Entry 7D3R (electron microscopy, 3.49 A resolution); this record covers chains 1 and 3 of the 6 polymer chains in the assembly.

[Chain 1]
Protein: A/wh/cha/09 VP1
Organism: Foot-and-mouth disease virus
Amino-acid sequence (212 residues; each row starts with the number of its first residue):
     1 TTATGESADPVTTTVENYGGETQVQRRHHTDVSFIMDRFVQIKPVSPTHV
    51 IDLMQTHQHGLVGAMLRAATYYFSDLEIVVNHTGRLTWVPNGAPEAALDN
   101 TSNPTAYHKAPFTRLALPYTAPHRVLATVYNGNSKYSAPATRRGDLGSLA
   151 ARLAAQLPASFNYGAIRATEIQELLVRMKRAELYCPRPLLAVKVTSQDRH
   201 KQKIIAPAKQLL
Not modelled in the structure: 137-152, 203-212
What the authors report for this chain:
  - mutagenesis - D52A, P94A, E95A, P158A: decreased growth
  - mutagenesis - L157A: increased growth

[Chain 3]
Protein: A/wh/cha/09 VP3
Organism: Foot-and-mouth disease virus
Amino-acid sequence (221 residues; numbered 1 to 221; the number before each row is that of its first residue):
     1 GIVPVACSDGYGGLVTTDPKTADPAYGMVYNPPRTNYPGRFTNLLDVAEA
    51 CPTFLCFDDGKPYVVTRADEQRLLAKFDLSLAAKHMSNTYLSGIAQYYAQ
   101 YSGTINLHFMFTGSTDSKARYMVAYVPPGVTTPPDTPERAAHCIHAEWDT
   151 GLNSKFTFSIPYVSAADYAYTASDVADTTNVQGWVCIYQITHGKAEQDTL
   201 VVSVSAGKDFELRLPIDPRAQ
Not modelled in the structure: 221

[Chain 1 / chain 3 interface]
Residue-residue contacts (44; chain 1 residue first):
  V89(1) with I216(3), hydrophobic
  P90(1) with L214(3), hydrophobic; P215(3); I216(3)
  N91(1) with Y170(3), hydrogen bond
  G92(1) with A99(3); Q100(3); Y170(3)
  A93(1) with I216(3), hydrophobic
  P94(1) with P218(3), hydrophobic
  A97(1) with D217(3); P218(3), hydrophobic
  N100(1) with D217(3), hydrogen bond (side chain-backbone); P218(3), hydrogen bond (side chain-backbone); R219(3)
  S102(1) with T17(3); D217(3), hydrogen bond
  N103(1) with I216(3); D217(3), hydrogen bond (side chain-backbone)
  P104(1) with T17(3)
  T105(1) with L14(3); V15(3); T16(3), hydrogen bond (backbone-side chain)
  A106(1) with L14(3)
  Y107(1) with L14(3), hydrogen bond (backbone-backbone)
  K109(1) with G13(3)
  P111(1) with D9(3)
  F112(1) with G10(3)
  R114(1) with G10(3); Y11(3)
  L115(1) with V15(3), hydrophobic
  T120(1) with Q100(3), hydrogen bond (backbone-side chain); R213(3), hydrogen bond (backbone-side chain); L214(3)
  A121(1) with R213(3)
  P122(1) with Q100(3); D167(3); Y168(3); Y170(3)
  H123(1) with A166(3)
  Y136(1) with P128(3); G129(3), hydrogen bond (side chain-backbone); D177(3)
  S160(1) with Y170(3), hydrogen bond
Other interface residues (no listed pair), chain 1 (28 interface residues in all): T101, T113, R124
Other interface residues (no listed pair), chain 3 (27 interface residues in all): G12, A176, V181

[Overview]
28 residues of chain 1 face 27 of chain 3 across their interface, with 11 hydrogen bonds. Polar pairs include
N91(1)-Y170(3), N100(1)-D217(3) and N100(1)-P218(3). From the paper: D52A, P94A and E95A of chain 1, among
others, reduce growth; L157A of chain 1 increases growth.
Here chain 1 is A/wh/cha/09 VP1 and chain 3 is A/wh/cha/09 VP3, both from Foot-and-mouth disease virus. Entry
7D3R (Foot and mouth disease virus A/wh/cha/09-bound the single chain fragme antibody R50) was determined by
electron microscopy (same publication as 7D3K, 7D3L and 7D3M).
